Entry 4Y8P (X-ray diffraction, 2.80 A resolution); this record covers chains N and a of the 34 polymer chains in the assembly.

== Chain N ==
Molecule: Proteasome subunit beta type-1
Source organism: Saccharomyces cerevisiae (strain ATCC 204508 / S288c)
Notes: EC 3.4.25.1
Reference sequence: P38624 (PSB1_YEAST); residues 1-196 here correspond to UniProt positions 20-215 (UniProt number = residue number + 19)
Amino-acid sequence (196 residues; row label = number of the first residue in the row):
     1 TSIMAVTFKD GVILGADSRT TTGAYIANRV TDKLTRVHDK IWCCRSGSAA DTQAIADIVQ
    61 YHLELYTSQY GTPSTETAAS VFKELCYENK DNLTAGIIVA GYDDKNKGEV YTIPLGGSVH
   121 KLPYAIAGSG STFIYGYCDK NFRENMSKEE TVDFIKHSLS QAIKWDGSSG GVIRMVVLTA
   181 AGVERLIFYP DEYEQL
Metal / ion sites: Mg2+: Ile163, Asp166, Ser169
UniProt features mapped onto this chain:
  - active site: Thr1 (Nucleophile)

== Chain a ==
Molecule: Proteasome subunit beta type-7
Source organism: Saccharomyces cerevisiae (strain ATCC 204508 / S288c)
Notes: EC 3.4.25.1; engineered mutation(s): Last seven amino acids form the C-terminus have been removed
Reference sequence: P30657 (PSB7_YEAST); residues -12 to 226 here correspond to UniProt positions 21-259 (UniProt number = residue number + 33)
Amino-acid sequence (239 residues; row label = number of the first residue in the row; numbers below 1 keep their minus sign (Thr-12 is residue -12)):
   -12 TQIANAGASP MVNTQQPIVT GTSVISMKYD NGVIIAADNL GSYGSLLRFN GVERLIPVGD
    48 NTVVGISGDI SDMQHIERLL KDLVTENAYD NPLADAEEAL EPSYIFEYLA TVMYQRRSKM
   108 NPLWNAIIVA GVQSNGDQFL RYVNLLGVTY SSPTLATGFG AHMANPLLRK VVDRESDIPK
   168 TTVQVAEEAI VNAMRVLYYR DARSSRNFSL AIIDKNTGLT FKKNLQVENM KWDFAKDIK
Disordered / not traced: -12 to 0, 225-226

== Chain N / chain a interface ==
Contacting residue pairs - 44 pairs, chain N then chain a:
  Arg19(N) - Ala189(a)
  Ala24(N) - Phe146(a)
  Ala24(N) - Arg187(a)
  Ala24(N) - Asp188(a)
  Ala24(N) - Ala189(a)  hydrogen bond (backbone-backbone)
  Ala24(N) - Arg190(a)
  Tyr25(N) - Phe146(a)
  Tyr25(N) - Arg187(a)
  Ile26(N) - Tyr186(a)
  Ile26(N) - Arg187(a)  hydrogen bond (backbone-backbone)
  Ile26(N) - Asp188(a)
  Ile26(N) - Ala189(a)
  Ala27(N) - Arg187(a)  hydrogen bond (backbone-side chain)
  Asn28(N) - Arg187(a)
  Arg29(N) - Tyr186(a)
  Arg29(N) - Arg187(a)
  Arg29(N) - Lys218(a)  hydrogen bond (side chain-backbone)
  Arg29(N) - Trp219(a)
  Val30(N) - Trp219(a)  hydrophobic
  Val30(N) - Asp220(a)
  Val30(N) - Phe221(a)
  Thr31(N) - Phe221(a)
  Phe133(N) - Leu33(a)  hydrophobic
  Lys164(N) - Leu34(a)
  Trp165(N) - Ser32(a)
  Trp165(N) - Leu33(a)
  Trp165(N) - Leu34(a)  hydrogen bond (backbone-backbone)
  Trp165(N) - Arg35(a)
  Asp166(N) - Ser32(a)
  Gly167(N) - Ser32(a)  hydrogen bond (backbone-backbone)
  Gly167(N) - Leu34(a)
  Gly167(N) - Ala189(a)
  Gly167(N) - Arg190(a)
  Gly171(N) - Trp219(a)
  Val172(N) - Trp219(a)  hydrophobic
  Val172(N) - Phe221(a)  hydrophobic
  Arg174(N) - Phe221(a)
  Ile187(N) - Phe221(a)  hydrophobic
  Tyr189(N) - Trp219(a)
  Pro190(N) - Met217(a)  hydrophobic
  Pro190(N) - Trp219(a)
  Asp191(N) - Arg193(a)  salt bridge
  Glu194(N) - Tyr185(a)  hydrogen bond
  Glu194(N) - Arg193(a)  salt bridge
Interface residues without a listed pair, chain N (27 interface residues in all): Ser18, Thr21, Asp32, Ile163, Ser168
Interface residues without a listed pair, chain a (18 interface residues in all): Met150

== In short ==
Chain N and chain a form an interface of 27 and 18 residues respectively, with 7 hydrogen bonds and 2 salt
bridges. Polar contacts include Asp191(N)-Arg193(a), Glu194(N)-Arg193(a) and Ala27(N)-Arg187(a). Curated
annotation (UniProt) lists active-site residue Thr1(N) on chain N.
Chain N is Proteasome subunit beta type-1 and chain a is Proteasome subunit beta type-7, both from
Saccharomyces cerevisiae (strain ATCC 204508 / S288c); the structure, Yeast 20S proteasome beta7-delta7_Cter
mutant in complex with Ac-PAL-ep, was determined by X-ray diffraction together with 4Y69, 4Y6A, 4Y6V, 4Y6Z,
4Y70, 4Y74 and 34 further entries from the same study.
